Entry 7RIX (X-ray diffraction, 3.40 A resolution); this record covers chains B and J of the 13 polymer chains in the assembly.

Chain B:
Protein: DNA-directed RNA polymerase II subunit RPB2
Source organism: Saccharomyces cerevisiae (strain ATCC 204508 / S288c)
Notes: EC 2.7.7.6
Reference sequence: P08518 (RPB2_YEAST); residue numbers follow UniProt; this construct covers 1-1224
Sequence (1224 residues; row label = number of the first residue in the row):
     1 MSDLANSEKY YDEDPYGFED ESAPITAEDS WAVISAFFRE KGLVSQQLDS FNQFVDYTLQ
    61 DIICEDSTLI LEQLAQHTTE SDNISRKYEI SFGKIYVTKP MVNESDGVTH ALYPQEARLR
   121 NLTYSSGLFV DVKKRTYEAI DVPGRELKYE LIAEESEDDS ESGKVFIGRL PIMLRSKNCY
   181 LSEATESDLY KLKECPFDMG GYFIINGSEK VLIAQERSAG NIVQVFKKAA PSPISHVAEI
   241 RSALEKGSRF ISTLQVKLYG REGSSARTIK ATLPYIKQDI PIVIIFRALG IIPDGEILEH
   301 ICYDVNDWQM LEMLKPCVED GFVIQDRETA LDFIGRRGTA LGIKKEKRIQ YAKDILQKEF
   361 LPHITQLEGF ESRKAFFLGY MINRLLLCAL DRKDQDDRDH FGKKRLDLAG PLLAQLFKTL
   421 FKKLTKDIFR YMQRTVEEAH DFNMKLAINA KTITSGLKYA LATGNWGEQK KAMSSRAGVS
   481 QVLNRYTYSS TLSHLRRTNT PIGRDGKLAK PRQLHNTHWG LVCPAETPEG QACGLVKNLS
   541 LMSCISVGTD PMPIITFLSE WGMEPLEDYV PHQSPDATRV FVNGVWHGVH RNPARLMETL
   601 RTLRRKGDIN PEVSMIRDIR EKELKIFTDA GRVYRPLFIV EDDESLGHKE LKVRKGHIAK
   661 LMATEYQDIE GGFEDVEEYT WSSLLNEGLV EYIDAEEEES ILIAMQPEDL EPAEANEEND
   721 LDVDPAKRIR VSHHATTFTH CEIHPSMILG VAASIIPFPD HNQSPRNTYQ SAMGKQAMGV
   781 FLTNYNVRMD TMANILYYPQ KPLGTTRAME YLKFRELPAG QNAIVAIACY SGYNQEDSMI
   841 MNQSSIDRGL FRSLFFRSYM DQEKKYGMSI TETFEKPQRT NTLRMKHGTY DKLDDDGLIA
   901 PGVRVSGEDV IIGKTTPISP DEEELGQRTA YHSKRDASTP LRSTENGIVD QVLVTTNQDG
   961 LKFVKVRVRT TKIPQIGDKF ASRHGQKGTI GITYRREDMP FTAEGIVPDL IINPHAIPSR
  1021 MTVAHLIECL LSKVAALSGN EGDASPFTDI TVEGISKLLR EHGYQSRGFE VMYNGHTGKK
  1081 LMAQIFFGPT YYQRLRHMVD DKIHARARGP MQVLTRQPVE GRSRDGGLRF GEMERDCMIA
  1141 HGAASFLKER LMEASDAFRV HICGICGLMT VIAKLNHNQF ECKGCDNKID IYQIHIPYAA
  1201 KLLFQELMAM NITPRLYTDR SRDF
Disordered / not traced: 1-19, 76-85, 139-161, 338-344, 439-445, 504-507, 644-646, 669-675, 715-720, 920-929, 1222-1224
Ion coordination: Zn2+: Cys1163, Cys1166, Cys1182, Cys1185

Chain J:
Protein: DNA-directed RNA polymerases I, II, and III subunit RPABC5
Source organism: Saccharomyces cerevisiae (strain ATCC 204508 / S288c)
Reference sequence: P22139 (RPAB5_YEAST); numbering as in UniProt (aligned over 1-70)
Sequence (70 residues; numbered 1 to 70; the number before each row is that of its first residue):
     1 MIVPVRCFSC GKVVGDKWES YLNLLQEDEL DEGTALSRLG LKRYCCRRMI LTHVDLIEKF
    61 LRYNPLEKRD
Disordered / not traced: 66-70
Ion coordination: Zn2+: Cys7, Cys10, Cys45, Cys46
Swiss-Prot annotation at these positions:
  - binding site (Zn(2+)): Cys7, Cys10, Cys45, Cys46
  - cross-link: Lys59 (Glycyl lysine isopeptide (Lys-Gly) (interchain with G-Cter in ubiquitin))

Interface between chain B and chain J:
Contacting residue pairs (61; chain B residue first):
  Tyr190(B) with Lys59(J); Arg62(J); Tyr63(J), hydrophobic
  Cys195(B) with Tyr63(J)
  Val780(B) with Leu56(J), hydrophobic
  Thr783(B) with Lys59(J); Phe60(J); Tyr63(J), hydrogen bond
  Asn784(B) with Tyr63(J), hydrogen bond (backbone-side chain)
  Tyr785(B) with Met1(J), hydrogen bond; Phe60(J), hydrophobic
  Ile795(B) with Met1(J), hydrophobic
  Leu796(B) with Met1(J)
  Tyr797(B) with Met1(J), hydrogen bond (backbone-backbone)
  Tyr798(B) with Met1(J); Ile2(J); Pro4(J), hydrophobic
  Pro799(B) with Met1(J)
  Gln800(B) with Phe8(J); Arg48(J); Met49(J); Thr52(J), hydrogen bond
  Lys801(B) with Leu51(J); Thr52(J), hydrogen bond (backbone-backbone)
  Leu803(B) with Leu51(J), hydrophobic; Thr52(J)
  Arg815(B) with Val54(J)
  Glu816(B) with Val54(J); Leu56(J)
  Asn822(B) with Arg48(J), hydrogen bond (backbone-side chain); Thr52(J)
  Ile824(B) with Arg48(J)
  Ser845(B) with Phe8(J), hydrogen bond (side chain-backbone); Ser9(J)
  Arg848(B) with Cys7(J); Phe8(J), hydrogen bond (side chain-backbone); Ser9(J); Cys10(J); Gly11(J)
  Gly849(B) with Phe8(J)
  Leu850(B) with Phe8(J)
  Arg996(B) with Ser9(J); Cys10(J)
  Glu1004(B) with Arg43(J)
  Ile1006(B) with Tyr44(J), hydrophobic; Cys45(J), hydrophobic
  Val1007(B) with Ser9(J)
  Asp1009(B) with Ser9(J), hydrogen bond; Arg48(J), salt bridge
  Ala1036(B) with Tyr44(J), hydrophobic; Arg47(J), hydrogen bond (backbone-side chain)
  Leu1037(B) with Tyr44(J), hydrophobic; Arg47(J), hydrogen bond (backbone-side chain)
  Ser1038(B) with Gly33(J)
  Gly1039(B) with Glu32(J); Gly33(J); Leu51(J)
  Asn1040(B) with Leu51(J)
  Tyr1064(B) with Tyr44(J)
  Glu1070(B) with Tyr44(J), hydrogen bond
  Phe1087(B) with Tyr44(J)
Also at the interface, not in a pair above, chain B (49 interface residues in all): Glu186, Ser187, Lys193, Glu194, Pro196, Phe197, Val787, Pro818, Gln821, Ala823, Ser844, Lys1033, Ala1035, Pro1089
Also at the interface, not in a pair above, chain J (28 interface residues in all): Val3, Asp31, Leu36, Pro65

Overview:
49 residues of chain B and 28 residues of chain J are in contact; the contacts include 13 hydrogen bonds and 1
salt bridge. Polar contacts include Asp1009(B)-Arg48(J), Thr783(B)-Tyr63(J) and Asn784(B)-Tyr63(J). From
UniProt: 4 Zn2+-binding residues on chain J.
Chain B is DNA-directed RNA polymerase II subunit RPB2 and chain J is DNA-directed RNA polymerases I, II, and
III subunit RPABC5, both from Saccharomyces cerevisiae (strain ATCC 204508 / S288c); the structure, RNA
polymerase II elongation complex with hairpin polyamide Py-Im 1, scaffold 2, was determined by X-ray
diffraction (same publication as 7RIM, 7RIP, 7RIQ, 7RIW and 7RIY).
